PDB entry 4LVH | X-ray diffraction, 2.80 A resolution | chains B and C of the 3 polymer chains in the assembly

== Chain B ==
Molecule: Monoclonal antibody H-chain
Organism: Mus musculus
Notes: fragment: Fab fragment, heavy chain; antibody fragment or engineered binder
Chain sequence (222 residues; numbered 1 to 222; the number before each row is that of its first residue):
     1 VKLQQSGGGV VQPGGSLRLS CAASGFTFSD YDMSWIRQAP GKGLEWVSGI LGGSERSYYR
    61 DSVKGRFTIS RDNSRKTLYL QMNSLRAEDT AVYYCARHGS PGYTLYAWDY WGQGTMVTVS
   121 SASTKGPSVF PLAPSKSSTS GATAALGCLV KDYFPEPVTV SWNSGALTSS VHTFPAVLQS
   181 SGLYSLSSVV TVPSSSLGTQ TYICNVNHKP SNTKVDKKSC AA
Unresolved in the structure: 1, 135-137
Disulfide bonds: Cys21-Cys95, Cys148-Cys204
What the authors report for this chain:
  - conformationally variable residues (side-chain flip): Tyr103

== Chain C ==
Molecule: Monoclonal antibody L-chain
Organism: Mus musculus
Notes: fragment: Fab fragment, light chain; antibody fragment or engineered binder
Chain sequence (211 residues; numbered 0 to 210; the number before each row is that of its first residue; numbering starts at 0):
     0 DIQMTQSPAS LAVSPGQRAT ITCRASESVS NYGINFINWF QQKPGQPPKL LIYTASNKGT
    60 GVPARFSGSG SGTDFTLTIN PVEAEDTANY FCQQTKEVPY TFGGGTKLEI KRADAAPTVS
   120 IFPPSSEQLT SGGASVVCFL NNFYPKINVK WKIDGSERQN GVLNSWTDQD SKDSTYSMSS
   180 TLTLDEYERH NSYTCEATHK TSTSPIVKSF N
Unresolved in the structure: 0
Disulfide bonds: Cys22-Cys91, Cys137-Cys194

== How chain B and chain C interact ==
Contacting residue pairs (64):
  Ile36(B) - Phe101(C)  hydrophobic
  Gln38(B) - Gln41(C)  hydrogen bond
  Lys42(B) - Gly103(C)  hydrogen bond (side chain-backbone)
  Leu44(B) - Phe101(C)
  Glu45(B) - Tyr99(C)
  Glu45(B) - Phe101(C)
  Trp46(B) - Tyr99(C)
  Trp46(B) - Phe101(C)
  Arg60(B) - Ile1(C)
  Tyr94(B) - Gln41(C)  hydrogen bond
  Tyr94(B) - Pro47(C)
  Thr104(B) - Phe35(C)
  Thr104(B) - Glu96(C)
  Tyr106(B) - Asn37(C)  hydrogen bond (backbone-side chain)
  Tyr106(B) - Tyr52(C)  hydrophobic
  Ala107(B) - Asn37(C)
  Ala107(B) - Gln93(C)
  Trp108(B) - Phe39(C)
  Trp108(B) - Leu49(C)
  Trp108(B) - Gln93(C)  hydrogen bond
  Trp108(B) - Phe101(C)  hydrophobic
  Asp109(B) - Leu49(C)
  Trp111(B) - Phe39(C)  hydrophobic
  Trp111(B) - Pro47(C)
  Gln113(B) - Pro46(C)
  Phe130(B) - Glu126(C)
  Phe130(B) - Gln127(C)
  Pro131(B) - Ser124(C)
  Pro131(B) - Glu126(C)
  Leu132(B) - Phe121(C)
  Leu132(B) - Pro122(C)
  Leu132(B) - Val136(C)  hydrophobic
  Ala133(B) - Phe121(C)
  Ala133(B) - Pro122(C)
  Pro134(B) - Phe121(C)
  Ala145(B) - Ser119(C)  hydrogen bond (backbone-side chain)
  Ala145(B) - Phe121(C)
  Leu146(B) - Phe121(C)
  Leu146(B) - Phe138(C)
  Gly147(B) - Phe121(C)
  Leu149(B) - Ser134(C)
  Leu149(B) - Val136(C)  hydrophobic
  Val171(B) - Asn140(C)
  Val171(B) - Thr174(C)
  Val171(B) - Tyr175(C)  hydrophobic
  His172(B) - Tyr175(C)
  Thr173(B) - Trp165(C)
  Thr173(B) - Tyr175(C)  hydrogen bond
  Thr173(B) - Met177(C)
  Phe174(B) - Trp165(C)
  Phe174(B) - Thr166(C)
  Phe174(B) - Asp167(C)
  Pro175(B) - Trp165(C)
  Ala176(B) - Asn163(C)
  Leu178(B) - Leu181(C)  hydrophobic
  Gln179(B) - Leu162(C)
  Ser187(B) - Phe138(C)
  Ser187(B) - Tyr175(C)  hydrogen bond (backbone-side chain)
  Ser187(B) - Met177(C)
  Ser188(B) - Phe138(C)
  Ser188(B) - Tyr175(C)
  Val189(B) - Phe138(C)  hydrophobic
  Val189(B) - Asn140(C)
  Val189(B) - Tyr175(C)  hydrophobic
Other interface residues (no listed pair), chain B (38 interface residues in all): Leu105, Gly112, Lys151
Other interface residues (no listed pair), chain C (39 interface residues in all): Pro43, Gln45, Lys48, Phe90, Thr100, Ser164
The authors on this interface:
  - residue pairs: Thr104(B)-Glu96(C) (hydrogen bond)

== Overview ==
38 residues of chain B face 39 of chain C across their interface; the contacts include 8 hydrogen bonds. Polar
contacts include Gln38(B)-Gln41(C), Lys42(B)-Gly103(C) and Tyr94(B)-Gln41(C). The authors report a hydrogen
bond between Thr104(B) and Glu96(C). The paper reports conformational variability at Tyr103(B).
Here chain B is Monoclonal antibody H-chain and chain C is Monoclonal antibody L-chain, both from Mus
musculus. Entry 4LVH (Insight into highly conserved H1 subtype-specific epitopes in influenza virus
hemagglutinin) was determined by X-ray diffraction.
